PDB entry 6N1V | electron microscopy, 4.00 A resolution | chains 4 and F of the 24 polymer chains in the assembly

Chain 4:
Molecule: A12V163-a.01 Light chain
Organism: Macaca mulatta
Chain sequence (215 residues; each row starts with the number of its first residue):
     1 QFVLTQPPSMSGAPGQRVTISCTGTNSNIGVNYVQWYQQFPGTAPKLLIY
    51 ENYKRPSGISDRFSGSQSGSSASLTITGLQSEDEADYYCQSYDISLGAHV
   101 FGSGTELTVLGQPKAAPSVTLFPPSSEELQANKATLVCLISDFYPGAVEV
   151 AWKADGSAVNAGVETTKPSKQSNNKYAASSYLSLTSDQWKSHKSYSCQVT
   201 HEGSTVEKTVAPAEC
Disulfides: Cys22-Cys89, Cys138-Cys197

Chain F:
Molecule: Envelope glycoprotein gp41
Organism: Human immunodeficiency virus 1
UniProtKB: Q2N0S6 (Q2N0S6_9HIV1); residues 512-664 here correspond to UniProt positions 509-661 (UniProt number = residue number - 3)
Chain sequence (153 residues; each row starts with the number of its first residue):
   512 AVGIGAVFLGFLGAAGSTMGAASMTLTVQARNLLSGIVQQQSNLLRAIEA
   562 QQHLLKLTVWGIKQLQARVLAVERYLRDQQLLGIWGCSGKLICCTNVPWN
   612 SSWSNRNLSEIWDNMTWLQWDKEISNYTQIIYGLLEESQNQQEKNEQDLL
   662 ALD
Unresolved in the structure: 548-568
Sequence notes: conflict Cys605 (Thr602 in Q2N0S6)
Disulfides: Cys598-Cys604

How chain 4 and chain F interact:
Contacting residue pairs - 11 pairs, chain 4 then chain F:
  Val31(4) with Phe519(F), hydrophobic
  Asn32(4) with Val518(F); Phe519(F)
  Gln35(4) with Gly514(F), hydrogen bond (side chain-backbone)
  Tyr37(4) with Gly514(F)
  Tyr50(4) with Ala512(F); Val513(F)
  Glu51(4) with Val513(F)
  Gln90(4) with Gly514(F); Ile515(F)
  His99(4) with Ile515(F)
Interface residues without a listed pair, chain 4 (11 interface residues in all): Leu47, Tyr92, Ile94
Interface residues without a listed pair, chain F (9 interface residues in all): Gly516, Leu520, Gly521

Summary:
The interface between chain 4 and chain F involves 11 residues on one side and 9 on the other, with 1 hydrogen
bond. Its one hydrogen-bonded contact is Gln35(4)-Gly514(F).
Chain 4 is A12V163-a.01 Light chain (Macaca mulatta) and chain F is Envelope glycoprotein gp41 (Human
immunodeficiency virus 1); the structure, Cryo-EM structure at 4.0 A resolution of vaccine-elicited antibody
A12V163-a.01 in complex with HIV-1 Env BG505 ..., was determined by electron microscopy together with 6MPH,
6MQC, 6MQE, 6MQM, 6MQR, 6N16 and 4 further entries from the same study.
